PDB entry 7NEV | X-ray diffraction, 1.70 A resolution | chains A and B

[Chain A]
Name: 3C-like proteinase
Source organism: Severe acute respiratory syndrome coronavirus 2
Notes: EC 3.4.22.69
UniProtKB: P0DTD1 (R1AB_SARS2); residues 1-306 here correspond to UniProt positions 3264-3569 (UniProt number = residue number + 3263)
Amino-acid sequence (306 residues; numbered 1 to 306; the number before each row is that of its first residue):
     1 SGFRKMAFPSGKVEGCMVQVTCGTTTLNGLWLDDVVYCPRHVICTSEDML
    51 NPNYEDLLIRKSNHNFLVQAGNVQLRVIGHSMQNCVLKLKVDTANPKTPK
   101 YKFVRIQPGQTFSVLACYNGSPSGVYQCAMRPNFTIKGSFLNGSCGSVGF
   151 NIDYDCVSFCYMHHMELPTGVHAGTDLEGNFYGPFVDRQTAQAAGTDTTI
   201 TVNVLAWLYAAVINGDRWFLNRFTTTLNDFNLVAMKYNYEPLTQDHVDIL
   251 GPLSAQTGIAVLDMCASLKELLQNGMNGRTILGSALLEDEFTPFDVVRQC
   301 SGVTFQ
Unresolved in the structure: 304-306
Swiss-Prot annotation at these positions:
  - active site: His41 (For 3CL-PRO activity), Cys145 (Nucleophile)
  - site: Gln306 (Cleavage)
  - cross-link (Glycyl lysine isopeptide (Lys-Gly)): Lys5 (interchain with G-Cter in ubiquitin), Lys90 (interchain with G-Cter in ubiquitin)
From the paper describing this entry:
  - catalytic residues: His41, Cys145 (citing earlier work)

[Chain B]
Name: Leupeptin
Amino-acid sequence (4 residues; row label = number of the first residue in the row):
     1 XLLX
Modified / non-standard residues: ACE (acetyl group) at position 1; AR7 (amino{[(4S)-4-amino-5,5-dihydroxypentyl]amino}methaniminium) at position 4

[Chain A / chain B interface]
Pairs across the interface (19):
  His41(A) - Leu3(B)
  His41(A) - AR7_4(B)  hydrogen bond (side chain-backbone)
  Met49(A) - Leu3(B)  hydrophobic
  Tyr54(A) - Leu3(B)
  Asn142(A) - AR7_4(B)
  Gly143(A) - AR7_4(B)  hydrogen bond (backbone-backbone)
  Ser144(A) - AR7_4(B)
  Cys145(A) - AR7_4(B)  covalent bond
  His164(A) - Leu3(B)
  His164(A) - AR7_4(B)  hydrogen bond (backbone-backbone)
  Met165(A) - ACE_1(B)
  Met165(A) - Leu2(B)
  Glu166(A) - ACE_1(B)
  Glu166(A) - Leu2(B)  hydrogen bond (backbone-backbone)
  Glu166(A) - AR7_4(B)
  Asp187(A) - Leu3(B)
  Arg188(A) - Leu3(B)
  Gln189(A) - ACE_1(B)
  Thr190(A) - ACE_1(B)
Also at the interface, not in a pair above, chain A (18 interface residues in all): Leu27, Leu141, His163, Gln192

[In short]
18 residues of chain A and 4 residues of chain B are in contact, with 1 covalent bond and 4 hydrogen bonds.
Polar pairs include His41(A)-AR7_4(B), Gly143(A)-AR7_4(B) and His164(A)-AR7_4(B). From UniProt: active-site
residues His41(A) and Cys145(A) on chain A. From the paper: catalytic residues His41(A) and Cys145(A).
Chain A is 3C-like proteinase (Severe acute respiratory syndrome coronavirus 2) and chain B is Leupeptin; the
structure, Structure of the hemiacetal complex between the SARS-CoV-2 Main Protease and Leupeptin, was
determined by X-ray diffraction.
